PDB entry 3CIX | X-ray diffraction, 1.70 A resolution | chain A

# Chain A
Name: FeFe-Hydrogenase maturase
From: Thermotoga maritima
UniProt: Q9X0Z6 (Q9X0Z6_THEMA); numbering as in UniProt (aligned over 1-348)
Chain sequence (348 residues; each row starts with the number of its first residue):
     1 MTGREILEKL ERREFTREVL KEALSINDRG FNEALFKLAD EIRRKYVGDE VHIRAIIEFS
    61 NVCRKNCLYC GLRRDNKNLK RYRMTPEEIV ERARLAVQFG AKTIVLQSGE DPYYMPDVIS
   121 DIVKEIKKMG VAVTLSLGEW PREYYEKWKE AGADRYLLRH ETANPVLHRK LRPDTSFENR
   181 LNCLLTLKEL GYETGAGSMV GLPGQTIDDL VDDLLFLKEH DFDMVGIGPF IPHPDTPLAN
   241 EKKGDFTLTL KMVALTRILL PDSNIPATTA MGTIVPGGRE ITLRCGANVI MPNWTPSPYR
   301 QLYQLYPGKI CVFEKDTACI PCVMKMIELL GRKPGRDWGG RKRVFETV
Not modelled in the structure: 1, 348
Modified / non-standard residues: C183 (s-hydroxycysteine; CSO)
UniProt features mapped onto this chain:
  - binding site ([4Fe-4S] cluster): C63, C67, C70
  - binding site ([2Fe-2S] cluster): C311, C319, C322
  - mutagenesis: C63 (C63A: Eliminates binding of one iron-sulfur cluster; when associated with A-67 and A-70), C67 (C67A: Eliminates binding of one iron-sulfur cluster; when associated with A-63 and A-70), C70 (C70A: Eliminates binding of one iron-sulfur cluster; when associated with A-63 and A-67)
Bound ions: 4Fe-4S cluster Fe: C63, C67, C70 (together with S-adenosylhomocysteine); 2Fe-2S cluster Fe: C311, C319, C322
Small-molecule neighbours:
  - CPS (3-[(3-cholamidopropyl)dimethylammonio]-1-propanesulfonate), molecule 1: R29, E33, F36, F246, T247, L250, V275, I281
  - CPS, molecule 2: E33, F36, K37, D40, R284, C285
  - CPS, molecule 3: V97, Q98, F99, G100, P321, M324
  - CPS, molecule 4: P321, M324, K325, E328
  - 2Fe-2S cluster (FES): R279, C311, E314, C319, C322, V323
  - S-adenosylhomocysteine (SAH): Y69, C70, Q107, S108, G109, E110, S136, L137, G138, L158, R159, E161, R180, M199, P229, F230, I231, Y303, L305, Y306
  - 4Fe-4S cluster (SF4): C63, K65, N66, C67, Y69, C70, L72, R73, G109, E110, R172, L305

# Overview
Chain A binds 4Fe-4S cluster, S-adenosylhomocysteine, 4 copies of compound CPS and 2Fe-2S cluster. The 4Fe-4S
cluster Fe site is built by C63, C67 and C70. UniProt lists 3 [4Fe-4S] cluster-binding residues, 3 [2Fe-2S]
cluster-binding residues and 3 mutagenesis sites.
Chain A is FeFe-Hydrogenase maturase (Thermotoga maritima); the structure, X-RAY structure of the
[FeFe]-hydrogenase maturase HydE from thermotoga maritima in complex with thiocyanate, was determined by X-ray
diffraction together with 3CIW from the same study.
